PDB entry 6ZH8 | electron microscopy, 4.14 A resolution (low resolution: residue-level contacts below are approximate; hydrogen-bond / salt-bridge calls are withheld) | chains A and C of the 3 polymer chains in the assembly

[Chain A]
Name: DNA-dependent protein kinase catalytic subunit, DNA-PKcs
Source organism: Homo sapiens
Notes: EC 2.7.11.1
UniProtKB: P78527 (PRKDC_HUMAN); residues 1-4128 here = UniProt positions 1-4128
Amino-acid sequence (4156 residues; row label = number of the first residue in the row; note: 1869 numbers in that range are skipped by the numbering (no residue carries them; nothing is unmodelled there); X marks 28 residues of unknown identity (built as UNK)):
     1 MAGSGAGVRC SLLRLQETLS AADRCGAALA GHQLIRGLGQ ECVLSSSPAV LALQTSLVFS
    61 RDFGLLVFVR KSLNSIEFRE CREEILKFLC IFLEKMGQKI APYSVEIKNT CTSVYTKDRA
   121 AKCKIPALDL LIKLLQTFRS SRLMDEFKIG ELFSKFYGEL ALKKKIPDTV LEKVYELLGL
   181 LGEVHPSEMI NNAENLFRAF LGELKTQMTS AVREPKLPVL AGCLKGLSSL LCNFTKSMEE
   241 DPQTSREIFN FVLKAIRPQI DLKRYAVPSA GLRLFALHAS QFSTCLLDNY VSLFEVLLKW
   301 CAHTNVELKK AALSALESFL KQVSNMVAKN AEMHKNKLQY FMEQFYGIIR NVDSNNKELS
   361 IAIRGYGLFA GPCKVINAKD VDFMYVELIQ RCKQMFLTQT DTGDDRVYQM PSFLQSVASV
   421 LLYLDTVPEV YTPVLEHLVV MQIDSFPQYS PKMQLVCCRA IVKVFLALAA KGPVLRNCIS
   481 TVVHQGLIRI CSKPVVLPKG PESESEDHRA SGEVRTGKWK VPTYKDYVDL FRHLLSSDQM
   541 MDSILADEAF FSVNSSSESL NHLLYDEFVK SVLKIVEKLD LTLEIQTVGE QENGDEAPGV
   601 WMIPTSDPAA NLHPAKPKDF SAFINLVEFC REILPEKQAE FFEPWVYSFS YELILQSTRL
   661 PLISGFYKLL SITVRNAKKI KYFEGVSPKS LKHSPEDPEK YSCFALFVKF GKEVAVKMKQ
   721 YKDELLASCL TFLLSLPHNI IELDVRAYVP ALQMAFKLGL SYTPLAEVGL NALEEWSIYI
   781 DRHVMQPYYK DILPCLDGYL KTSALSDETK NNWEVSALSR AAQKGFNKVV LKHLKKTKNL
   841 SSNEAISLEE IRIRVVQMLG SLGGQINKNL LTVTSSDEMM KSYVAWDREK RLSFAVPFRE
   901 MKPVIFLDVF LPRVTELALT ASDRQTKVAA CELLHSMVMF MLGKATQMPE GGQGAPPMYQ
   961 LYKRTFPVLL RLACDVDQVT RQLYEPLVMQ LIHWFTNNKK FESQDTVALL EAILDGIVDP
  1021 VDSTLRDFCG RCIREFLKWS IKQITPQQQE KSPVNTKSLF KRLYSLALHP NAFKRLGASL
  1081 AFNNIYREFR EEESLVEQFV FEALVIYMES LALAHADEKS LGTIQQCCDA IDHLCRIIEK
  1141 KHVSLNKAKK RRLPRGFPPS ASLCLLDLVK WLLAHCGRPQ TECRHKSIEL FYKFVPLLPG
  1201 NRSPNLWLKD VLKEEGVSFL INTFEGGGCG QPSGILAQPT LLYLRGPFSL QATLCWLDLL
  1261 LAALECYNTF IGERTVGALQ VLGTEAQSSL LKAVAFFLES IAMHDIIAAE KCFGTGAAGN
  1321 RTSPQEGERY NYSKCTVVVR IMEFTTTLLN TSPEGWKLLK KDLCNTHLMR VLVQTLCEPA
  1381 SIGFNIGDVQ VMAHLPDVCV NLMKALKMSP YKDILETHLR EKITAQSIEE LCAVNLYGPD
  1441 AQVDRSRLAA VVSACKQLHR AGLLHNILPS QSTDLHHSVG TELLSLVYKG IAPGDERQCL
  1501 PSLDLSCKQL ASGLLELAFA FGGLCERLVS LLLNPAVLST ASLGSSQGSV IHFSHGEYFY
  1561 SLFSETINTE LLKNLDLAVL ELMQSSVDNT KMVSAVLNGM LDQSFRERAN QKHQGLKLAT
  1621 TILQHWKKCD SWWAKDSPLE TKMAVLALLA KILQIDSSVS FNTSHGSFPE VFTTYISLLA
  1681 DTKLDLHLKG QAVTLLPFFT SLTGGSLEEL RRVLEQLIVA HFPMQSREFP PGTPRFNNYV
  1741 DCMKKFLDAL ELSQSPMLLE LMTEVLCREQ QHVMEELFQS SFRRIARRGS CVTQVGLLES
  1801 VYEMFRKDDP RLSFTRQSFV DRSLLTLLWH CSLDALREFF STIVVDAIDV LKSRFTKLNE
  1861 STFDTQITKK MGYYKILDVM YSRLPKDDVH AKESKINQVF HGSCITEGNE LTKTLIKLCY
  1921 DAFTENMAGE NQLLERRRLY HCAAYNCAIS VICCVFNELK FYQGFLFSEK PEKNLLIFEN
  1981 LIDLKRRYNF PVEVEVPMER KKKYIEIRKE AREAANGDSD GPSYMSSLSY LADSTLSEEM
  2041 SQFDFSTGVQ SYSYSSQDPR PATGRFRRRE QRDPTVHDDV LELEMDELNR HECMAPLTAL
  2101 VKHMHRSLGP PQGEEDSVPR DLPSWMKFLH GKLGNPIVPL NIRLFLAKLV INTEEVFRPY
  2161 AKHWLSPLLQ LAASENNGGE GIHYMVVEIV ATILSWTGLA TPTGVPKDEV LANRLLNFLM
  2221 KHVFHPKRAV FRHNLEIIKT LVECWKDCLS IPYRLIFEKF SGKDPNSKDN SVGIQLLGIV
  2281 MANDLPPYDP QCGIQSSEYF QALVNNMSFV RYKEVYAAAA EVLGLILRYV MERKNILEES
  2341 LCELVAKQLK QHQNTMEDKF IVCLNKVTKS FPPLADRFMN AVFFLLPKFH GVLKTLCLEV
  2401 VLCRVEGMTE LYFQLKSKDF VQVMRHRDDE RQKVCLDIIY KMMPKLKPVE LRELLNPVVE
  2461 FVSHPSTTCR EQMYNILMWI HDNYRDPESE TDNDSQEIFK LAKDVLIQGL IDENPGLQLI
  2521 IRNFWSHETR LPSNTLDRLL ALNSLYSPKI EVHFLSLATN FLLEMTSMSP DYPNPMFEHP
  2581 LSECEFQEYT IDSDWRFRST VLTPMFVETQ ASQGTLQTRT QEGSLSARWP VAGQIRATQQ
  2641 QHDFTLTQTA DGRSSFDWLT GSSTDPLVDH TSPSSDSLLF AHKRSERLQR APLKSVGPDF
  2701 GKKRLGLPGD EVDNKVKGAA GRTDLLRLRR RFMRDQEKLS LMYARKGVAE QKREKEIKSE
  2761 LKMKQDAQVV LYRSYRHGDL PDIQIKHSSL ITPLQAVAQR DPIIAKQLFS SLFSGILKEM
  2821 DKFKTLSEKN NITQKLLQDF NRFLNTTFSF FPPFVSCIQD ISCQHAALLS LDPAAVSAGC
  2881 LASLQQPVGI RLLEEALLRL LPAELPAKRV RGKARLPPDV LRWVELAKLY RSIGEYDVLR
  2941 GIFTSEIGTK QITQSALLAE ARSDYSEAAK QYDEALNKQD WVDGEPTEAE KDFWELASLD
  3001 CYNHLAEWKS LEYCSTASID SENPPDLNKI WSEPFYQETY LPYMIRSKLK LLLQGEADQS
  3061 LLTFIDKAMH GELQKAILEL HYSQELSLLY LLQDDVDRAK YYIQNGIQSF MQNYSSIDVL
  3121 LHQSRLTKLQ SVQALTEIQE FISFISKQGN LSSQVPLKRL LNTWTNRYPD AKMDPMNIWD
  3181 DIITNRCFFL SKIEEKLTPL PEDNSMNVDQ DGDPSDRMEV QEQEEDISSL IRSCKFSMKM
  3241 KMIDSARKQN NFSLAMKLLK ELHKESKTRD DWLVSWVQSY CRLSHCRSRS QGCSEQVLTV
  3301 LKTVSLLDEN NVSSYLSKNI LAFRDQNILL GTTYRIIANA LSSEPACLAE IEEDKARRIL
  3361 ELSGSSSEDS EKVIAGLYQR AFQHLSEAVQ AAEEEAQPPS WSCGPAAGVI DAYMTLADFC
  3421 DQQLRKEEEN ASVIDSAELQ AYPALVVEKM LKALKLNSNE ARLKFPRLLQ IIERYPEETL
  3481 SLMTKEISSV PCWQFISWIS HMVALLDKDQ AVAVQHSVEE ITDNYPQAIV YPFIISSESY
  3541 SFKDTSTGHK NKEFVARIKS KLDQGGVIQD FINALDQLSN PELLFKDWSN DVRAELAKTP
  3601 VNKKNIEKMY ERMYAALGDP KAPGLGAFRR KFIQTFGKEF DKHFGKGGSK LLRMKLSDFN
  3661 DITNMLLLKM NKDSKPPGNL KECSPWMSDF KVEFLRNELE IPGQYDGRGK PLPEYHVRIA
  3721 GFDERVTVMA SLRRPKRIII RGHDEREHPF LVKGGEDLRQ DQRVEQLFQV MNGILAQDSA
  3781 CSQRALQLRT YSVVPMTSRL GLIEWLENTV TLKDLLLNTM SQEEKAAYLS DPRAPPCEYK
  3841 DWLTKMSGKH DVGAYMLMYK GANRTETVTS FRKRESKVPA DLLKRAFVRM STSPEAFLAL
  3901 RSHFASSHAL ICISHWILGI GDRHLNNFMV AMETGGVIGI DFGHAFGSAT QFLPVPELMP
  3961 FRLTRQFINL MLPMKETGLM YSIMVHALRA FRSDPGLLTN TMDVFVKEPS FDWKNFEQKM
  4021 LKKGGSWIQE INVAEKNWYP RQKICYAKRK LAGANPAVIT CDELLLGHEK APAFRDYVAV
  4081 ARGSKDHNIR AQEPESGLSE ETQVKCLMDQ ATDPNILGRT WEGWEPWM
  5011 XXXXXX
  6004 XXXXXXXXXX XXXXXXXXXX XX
Not modelled in the structure: 1-8, 119-127, 209-216, 499-518, 587-601, 689-696, 806-846, 949-953, 1313-1314, 1542-1548, 1987-2084, 2109-2118, 2597-2767, 2903-2915, 3198-3225, 3397-3404, 3431-3439, 6024-6025
Curated features (UniProtKB/Swiss-Prot):
  - region: Leu1503 to Leu1538 (Interaction with C1D), Glu2737 to Gln2765 (May split the end of the DNA molecule, with the two strands separating around the region), Val3728 to Arg3734 (G-loop), Gly3919 to Asn3927 (Catalytic loop), Gly3939 to Thr3964 (Activation loop)
  - site: Asp2020, Gly2021 (Cleavage)
  - modified residue: Lys117 (N6-acetyllysine), Ser511 (Phosphoserine), Ser687 (Phosphoserine), Lys828 (N6-acetyllysine), Ser841 (Phosphoserine), Ser893 (Phosphoserine), Ser1065 (Phosphoserine), Lys1209 (N6-acetyllysine), Lys1970 (N6-acetyllysine), Ser2056 (Phosphoserine), Lys2259 (N6-acetyllysine), Thr2535 (Phosphothreonine), Thr2609 (Phosphothreonine), Ser2612 (Phosphoserine), Thr2638 (Phosphothreonine), Thr2647 (Phosphothreonine), Ser2789 (Phosphoserine), Ser3205 (Phosphoserine), Lys3241 (N6-acetyllysine), Lys3260 (N6-acetyllysine) and 6 more in UniProt
  - natural variant: Lys263 (K263N: In a lung adenocarcinoma sample), Gly500 (G500S: In a metastatic melanoma sample), Arg1136 (R1136H: In a colorectal adenocarcinoma sample), Arg1447 (R1447M: In a lung squamous cell carcinoma sample), Ala1680 (A1680V: In a metastatic melanoma sample), Ser2810 (S2810N: In a metastatic melanoma sample), Gly2941 (G2941A: In a lung neuroendocrine carcinoma sample), Leu3062 (L3062R: In IMD26), Ala3574 (A3574V: In IMD26)
  - mutagenesis: Leu1510 (L1510P: Loss of interaction with C1D), Glu1516 to Leu1517 (Loss of interaction with C1D), Thr2609 (T2609A: Leads to radiation sensitivity and impaired DSB joining. Gives rise to reduced phosphorylation; when associated with A-2612), Ser2612 (S2612A: Reduced phosphorylation; when associated with A-2609), Thr2638 (T2638A: Alleviates phosphorylation, leaves a fully active enzyme with compromised cellular resistance to ionizing radiation without affecting DNA end joining; when associated with A-2647), Thr2647 (T2647A: Alleviates phosphorylation, leaves a fully active enzyme with compromised cellular resistance to ionizing radiation without affecting DNA end joining; when associated with A-2638)

[Chain C]
Molecule: 8-nt DNA strand
Sequence (8 nucleotides; each row starts with the number of its first residue):
    26 ACTAAAAA

[How chain A and chain C interact]
Contacting residue pairs (5; chain A residue first):
  Thr169(A) with DT28(C); DA29(C)
  Val170(A) with DA29(C)
  Lys263(A) with DA31(C); DA32(C)
Interface residues without a listed pair, chain A (4 interface residues in all): Asp168

[In short]
The chain A/chain C interface involves 4 residues from each chain. UniProt lists 7 mutagenesis sites on chain
A.
Chain A is DNA-dependent protein kinase catalytic subunit, DNA-PKcs (Homo sapiens) and chain C is an 8-nt DNA
strand; the structure, Cryo-EM structure of DNA-PKcs:DNA, was determined by electron microscopy, deposited
together with 6ZHA and 6ZHE.
